Entry 4GUS (X-ray diffraction, 2.23 A resolution); this record covers chains A and B of the 3 polymer chains in the assembly.

# Chain A
Molecule: Lysine-specific histone demethylase 1B
From: Homo sapiens
Notes: EC 1.-.-.-
Reference sequence: Q8NB78 (KDM1B_HUMAN); numbering as in UniProt (aligned over 51-822)
Chain sequence (776 residues; numbered 47 to 822; the number before each row is that of its first residue):
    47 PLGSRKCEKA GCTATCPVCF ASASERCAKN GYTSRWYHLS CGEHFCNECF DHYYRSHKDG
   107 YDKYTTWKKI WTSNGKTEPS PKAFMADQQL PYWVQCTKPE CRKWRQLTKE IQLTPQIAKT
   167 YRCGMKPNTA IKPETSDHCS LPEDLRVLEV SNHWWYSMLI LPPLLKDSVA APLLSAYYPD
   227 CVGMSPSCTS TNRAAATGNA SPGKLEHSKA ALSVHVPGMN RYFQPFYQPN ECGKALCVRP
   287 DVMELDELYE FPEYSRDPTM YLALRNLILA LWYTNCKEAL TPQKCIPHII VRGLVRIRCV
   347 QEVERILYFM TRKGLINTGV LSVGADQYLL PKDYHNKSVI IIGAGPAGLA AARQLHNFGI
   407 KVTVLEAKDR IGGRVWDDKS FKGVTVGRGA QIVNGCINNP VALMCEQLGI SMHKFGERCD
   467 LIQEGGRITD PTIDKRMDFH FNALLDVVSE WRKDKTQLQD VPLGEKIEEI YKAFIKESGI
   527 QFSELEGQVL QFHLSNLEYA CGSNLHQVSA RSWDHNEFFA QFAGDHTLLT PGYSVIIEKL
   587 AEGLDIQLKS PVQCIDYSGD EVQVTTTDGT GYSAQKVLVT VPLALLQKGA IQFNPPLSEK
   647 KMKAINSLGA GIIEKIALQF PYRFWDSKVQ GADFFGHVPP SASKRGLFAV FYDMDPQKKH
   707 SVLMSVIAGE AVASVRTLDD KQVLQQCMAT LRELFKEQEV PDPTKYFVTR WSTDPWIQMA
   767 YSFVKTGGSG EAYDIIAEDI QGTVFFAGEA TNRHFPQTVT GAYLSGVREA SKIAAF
Not modelled in the structure: 47-48, 236-263
Differences from the reference sequence: expression tag (47-50)
Metal / ion sites: Zn2+ site 1: C53, C58, H84, H90; Zn2+ site 2: C65, C73, C92, C95; Zn2+ site 3: C142, C147, C169, C185
Ligand contacts: FAD (flavin-adenine dinucleotide): I388, G389, A390, G391, P392, A393, G394, L411, E412, A413, K414, G418, G419, R420, V421, R434, G435, A436, Q437, I438, N440, Y579, S596, P597, V598, T626, V627, P628, L631, I637, I659, K661, W757, W762, I763, M765, A766, Y767, G794, E795, Q803, T804, V805, T806, A808
Reported in the primary citation:
  - catalytic residues: K661
  - mutagenesis - Y273G/Q274S/P275G/N276S/E277G/C278S: decreased catalytic activity

# Chain B
Molecule: Putative oxidoreductase GLYR1
From: Homo sapiens
Notes: EC 1.-.-.-
Reference sequence: Q49A26 (GLYR1_HUMAN); residue numbers follow UniProt; this construct covers 152-268
Chain sequence (124 residues; numbered 145 to 268; the number before each row is that of its first residue):
   145 PLGSPEFSER GSKSPLKRAQ EQSPRKRGRP PKDEKDLTIP ESSTVKGMMA GPMAAFKWQP
   205 TASEPVKDAD PHFHHFLLSQ TEKPAVCYQA ITKKLKICEE ETGSTSIQAA DSTAVNGSIT
   265 PTDK
Not modelled in the structure: 145-213, 226-268
Differences from the reference sequence: expression tag (145-151)
Reported in the primary citation:
  - mutagenesis - F217A: abolished catalytic activity
  - mutagenesis - D214A/H216A/F217A (0.99 +/- 0.08 uM), F217A (0.93 +/- 0.07 uM): unchanged binding to Lysine-specific histone demethylase 1B (chain A)
  - mutagenesis - F217A: decreased binding to Histone H3.3

# Chain A / chain B interface
Pairs across the interface (34; chain A residue first):
  Y273(A) with F217(B), hydrogen bond (side chain-backbone)
  G279(A) with H216(B); F217(B)
  L282(A) with H219(B); F220(B), hydrophobic
  C283(A) with H219(B)
  V284(A) with H219(B); L222(B), hydrophobic
  E290(A) with H218(B); H219(B), hydrogen bond (side chain-backbone); L222(B)
  L291(A) with H218(B); L222(B)
  D292(A) with L221(B); L222(B), hydrogen bond (backbone-backbone); S223(B), hydrogen bond (side chain-backbone); Q224(B), hydrogen bond (side chain-backbone); T225(B), hydrogen bond (side chain-backbone)
  Y295(A) with T225(B)
  K359(A) with L221(B)
  G360(A) with L221(B)
  L361(A) with H219(B); L221(B), hydrophobic; L222(B), hydrophobic
  F564(A) with H216(B), hydrogen bond (backbone-side chain)
  F565(A) with P215(B); H216(B)
  A566(A) with H216(B), hydrogen bond (backbone-backbone)
  N798(A) with F220(B)
  H800(A) with F220(B)
  F801(A) with F220(B), hydrophobic
  L810(A) with F220(B)
  V813(A) with L221(B), hydrophobic
  R814(A) with Q224(B)
Interface residues without a listed pair, chain A (28 interface residues in all): E277, C278, E293, F355, M356, E563, K818

# In short
The interface between chain A and chain B involves 28 residues on one side and 11 on the other; the contacts
include 8 hydrogen bonds. Polar pairs include Y273(A)-F217(B), E290(A)-H219(B) and D292(A)-S223(B). From the
paper: the catalytic residue K661(A); Y273G/Q274S/P275G/N276S/E277G/C278S of chain A reduce catalytic
activity; 3 substitutions were tested in all.
Chain A is Lysine-specific histone demethylase 1B and chain B is Putative oxidoreductase GLYR1, both from Homo
sapiens; the structure, Crystal structure of LSD2-NPAC with H3 in space group P3221, was determined by X-ray
diffraction, deposited together with 4GU1, 4GUR, 4GUT and 4GUU.
